PDB entry 8SZI | electron microscopy, 3.50 A resolution | chains C and D of the 5 polymer chains in the assembly

== Chain C ==
Protein: Guanine nucleotide-binding protein G(i) subunit alpha-3
Source organism: Homo sapiens
UniProtKB: P08754 (GNAI3_HUMAN); residue numbers follow UniProt; this construct covers 1-354
Amino-acid sequence (354 residues; each row starts with the number of its first residue):
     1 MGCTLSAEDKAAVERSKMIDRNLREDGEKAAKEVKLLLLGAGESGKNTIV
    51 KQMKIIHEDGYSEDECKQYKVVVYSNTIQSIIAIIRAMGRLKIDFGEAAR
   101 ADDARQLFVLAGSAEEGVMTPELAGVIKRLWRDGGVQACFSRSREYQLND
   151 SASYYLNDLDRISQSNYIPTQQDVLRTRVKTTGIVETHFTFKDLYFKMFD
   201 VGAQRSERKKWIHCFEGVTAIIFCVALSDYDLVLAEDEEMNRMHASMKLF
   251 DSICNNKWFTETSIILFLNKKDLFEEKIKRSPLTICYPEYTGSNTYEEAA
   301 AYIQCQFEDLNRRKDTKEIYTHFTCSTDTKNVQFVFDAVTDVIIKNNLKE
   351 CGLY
Unresolved in the structure: 1-6, 55-179
Differences from the reference sequence: engineered mutation Asn47 (Ser in P08754), Ala203 (Gly in P08754), Ala245 (Glu in P08754), Ser326 (Ala in P08754)
Swiss-Prot annotation at these positions:
  - region: Lys35 to Lys46, Thr48 (G1 motif), Asp173 to Thr181 (G2 motif), Phe196 to Gly202, Gln204, Arg205 (G3 motif), Ile265 to Asp272 (G4 motif), Thr324, Cys325, Thr327 to Thr329 (G5 motif)
  - binding site (GTP): Gly42, Glu43, Ser44, Gly45, Lys46, Thr48, Asp150, Ser151, Leu175, Arg176, Thr177, Arg178, Val179, Lys180, Thr181, Val201, Asn269, Lys270, Asp272, Leu273 and 2 more in UniProt
  - binding site (GDP): Glu43, Ser44, Gly45, Lys46, Thr48, Ser151, Leu175, Arg176, Thr177, Arg178, Asn269, Lys270, Asp272, Cys325
  - binding site (Mg(2+)): Thr181
  - modified residue: Arg178 (ADP-ribosylarginine), Gln204 (Deamidated glutamine), Cys351 (ADP-ribosylcysteine)
  - lipidation: Gly2 (N-myristoyl glycine), Cys3 (S-palmitoyl cysteine)
  - natural variant: Gly40 (G40R: In ARCND1), Gly45 (G45S: In ARCND1), Asn47 (S47N: In ARCND1; this construct carries the variant)
  - mutagenesis: Lys35 (K35A: Decreased affinity for PLCD4), Leu36 (L36A: Increased affinity for PLCD4), Leu37 (L37A: No effect on binding to PLCD4), Leu39 (L39A: Decreased affinity for PLCD4), Gly42 (G42R: Decreased affinity for PLCD4), Ile184 (I184A: No effect on binding to PLCD4), Trp211 (W211A: Decreased affinity for CCDC88C and PLCD4), Phe215 (F215A: Decreased affinity for CCDC88C and PLCD4), Val218 (V218A: No effect on binding to PLCD4), Lys248 (K248M: No effect on binding to CCDC88C), Leu249 (L249H: Decreased affinity for PLCD4; L249V: No effect on binding to PLCD4), Ser252 (S252A: Increased affinity for PLCD4; S252D: Decreased affinity for PLCD4), 4 further mutagenesis entries in UniProt

== Chain D ==
Protein: Guanine nucleotide-binding protein G(I)/G(S)/G(T) subunit beta-1
Source organism: Homo sapiens
UniProtKB: P62873 (GBB1_HUMAN); residue numbers follow UniProt; this construct covers 2-340
Amino-acid sequence (343 residues; numbered -2 to 340; the number before each row is that of its first residue; numbers below 1 keep their minus sign (Gly-2 is residue -2)):
    -2 GSSGSELDQLRQEAEQLKNQIRDARKACADATLSQITNNIDPVGRIQMRT
    48 RRTLRGHLAKIYAMHWGTDSRLLVSASQDGKLIIWDSYTTNKVHAIPLRS
    98 SWVMTCAYAPSGNYVACGGLDNICSIYNLKTREGNVRVSRELAGHTGYLS
   148 CCRFLDDNQIVTSSGDTTCALWDIETGQQTTTFTGHTGDVMSLSLAPDTR
   198 LFVSGACDASAKLWDVREGMCRQTFTGHESDINAICFFPNGNAFATGSDD
   248 ATCRLFDLRADQELMTYSHDNIICGITSVSFSKSGRLLLAGYDDFNCNVW
   298 DALKADRAGVLAGHDNRVSCLGVTDDGMAVATGSWDSFLKIWN
Unresolved in the structure: -2 to 2
Differences from the reference sequence: expression tag (-2 to 1)
Swiss-Prot annotation at these positions:
  - modified residue: Ser2 (N-acetylserine), His266 (Phosphohistidine)
  - natural variant: Leu30 (L30F: In MRD42; uncertain significance), Arg52 (R52G: In MRD42), Gly64 (G64V: In MRD42), Asp76 (D76E: In MRD42; D76G: In MRD42), Gly77 (G77S: In MRD42), Lys78 (K78R: In MRD42), Ile80 (I80N: In MRD42; I80T: In MRD42), His91 (H91R: In MRD42; uncertain significance), Ala92 (A92T: In MRD42), Pro94 (P94S: In MRD42), Leu95 (L95P: In MRD42), Arg96 (R96L: In MRD42), 5 further natural variant entries in UniProt

== Interface between chain C and chain D ==
Contacting residue pairs (37; chain C residue first):
  Arg15(C) - Val90(D)  hydrogen bond (side chain-backbone)
  Arg15(C) - His91(D)  hydrogen bond
  Ile19(C) - Lys89(D)
  Ile19(C) - Val90(D)
  Ile19(C) - Ala92(D)  hydrophobic
  Asp20(C) - Lys89(D)  salt bridge
  Leu23(C) - Gly53(D)
  Leu23(C) - Lys78(D)
  Leu23(C) - Ile80(D)  hydrophobic
  Leu23(C) - Ala92(D)  hydrophobic
  Thr181(C) - Asp118(D)
  Thr181(C) - Ile120(D)
  Thr182(C) - Asp118(D)
  Ile184(C) - Trp99(D)
  Ile184(C) - Leu117(D)  hydrophobic
  Glu186(C) - Trp99(D)
  Gln204(C) - Leu117(D)  hydrogen bond (side chain-backbone)
  Gln204(C) - Tyr145(D)
  Ser206(C) - Gly144(D)
  Ser206(C) - Tyr145(D)
  Ser206(C) - Gly162(D)
  Glu207(C) - Asp186(D)  hydrogen bond (backbone-side chain)
  Glu207(C) - Cys204(D)
  Lys210(C) - Tyr145(D)
  Lys210(C) - Met188(D)
  Lys210(C) - Cys204(D)
  Lys210(C) - Asp228(D)  salt bridge
  Trp211(C) - Leu117(D)  hydrophobic
  His213(C) - Lys57(D)  hydrogen bond (backbone-side chain)
  His213(C) - Tyr59(D)  hydrogen bond
  Cys214(C) - Tyr59(D)
  Cys214(C) - Gln75(D)  hydrogen bond (backbone-side chain)
  Cys214(C) - Trp99(D)
  Cys214(C) - Met101(D)  hydrophobic
  Glu216(C) - Lys57(D)  salt bridge
  Trp258(C) - Arg314(D)
  Trp258(C) - Trp332(D)  hydrophobic
Other interface residues (no listed pair), chain C (25 interface residues in all): Ala12, Val13, Ser16, Asp26, Gly27, Gly183, Phe199, Phe215
Other interface residues (no listed pair), chain D (28 interface residues in all): Leu55, Asn88, Asn119, Thr143

== Summary ==
The interface between chain C and chain D involves 25 residues on one side and 28 on the other, with 7
hydrogen bonds and 3 salt bridges. Polar pairs include Asp20(C)-Lys89(D), Lys210(C)-Asp228(D) and
Glu216(C)-Lys57(D).
Chain C is Guanine nucleotide-binding protein G(i) subunit alpha-3 and chain D is Guanine nucleotide-binding
protein G(I)/G(S)/G(T) subunit beta-1, both from Homo sapiens; the structure, Cryo-EM structure of PAM-free
human calcium-sensing receptor CaSR-Gi complex in lipid nanodiscs, was determined by electron microscopy
together with 8SZF, 8SZG and 8SZH from the same study.
